Entry 3U7X (X-ray diffraction, 2.10 A resolution); this record covers chains A and C.

Chain A:
Molecule: Eukaryotic translation initiation factor 4E
From: Homo sapiens
Reference sequence: P06730 (IF4E_HUMAN); numbering as in UniProt (aligned over 1-217)
Chain sequence (217 residues; numbered 1 to 217; the number before each row is that of its first residue):
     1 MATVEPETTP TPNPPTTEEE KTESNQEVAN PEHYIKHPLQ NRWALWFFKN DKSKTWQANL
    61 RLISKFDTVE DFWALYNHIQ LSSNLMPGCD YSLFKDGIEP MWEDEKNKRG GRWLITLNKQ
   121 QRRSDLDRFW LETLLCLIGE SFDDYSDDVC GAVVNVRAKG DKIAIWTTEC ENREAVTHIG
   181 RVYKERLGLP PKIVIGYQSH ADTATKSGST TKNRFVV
Unresolved in the structure: 1-30
Swiss-Prot annotation at these positions:
  - region (EIF4EBP1/2/3 binding): His37 to Gln40, Trp73 to Asn77, Glu132 to Gly139
  - binding site (mRNA): Trp56, Gln57, Trp102, Glu103, Arg157 to Lys162, Thr205 to Ser207
  - site: Lys159 (Microbial infection: Interaction with potato virus Y VPg)
  - modified residue: Ala2 (N-acetylalanine), Thr22 (Phosphothreonine), Ser209 (Phosphoserine)
  - mutagenesis: Ser53 (S53A/D: No effect on phosphorylation level nor incorporation into eIF4F complex; S53A: Does not affect ability to rescue growth of yeast lacking a functional EIF4E/CDC33 gene), Trp56 (W56A: Impairs mRNA nuclear export. Reduces affinity for ribavirin), Trp73 (W73A: Abolishes binding to EIF4EBP1. Impairs interaction with DDX3X. Does not impair mRNA nuclear export. Does not affect affinity for ribavirin), Trp102 (W102L: Decrease in mRNA cap binding; when associated with A-105), Glu103 (E103A: No effect), Asp104 (D104A: No effect), Glu105 (E105A: Decrease in mRNA cap binding; when associated with L-102), Lys119 (K119A: Higher affinity for EIF4G1), Ser209 (S209A: Abolishes resistance to cellular stress and DNA-damaging agents. Does not affect ability to rescue growth of yeast lacking a functional EIF4E/CDC33 gene; S209D: Phosphomimetic mutant ...)

Chain C:
Molecule: Eukaryotic translation initiation factor 4E-binding protein 1
Reference sequence: Q13541 (4EBP1_HUMAN); residue numbers follow UniProt; this construct covers 47-66
Chain sequence (20 residues; numbered 47 to 66; the number before each row is that of its first residue):
    47 PGGTRIIYDR KFLMECRNSP
Unresolved in the structure: 47-49, 64-66
Swiss-Prot annotation at these positions:
  - motif: Tyr54 to Met60 (YXXXXLphi motif)
  - modified residue: Thr50 (Phosphothreonine), Tyr54 (Phosphotyrosine), Ser65 (Phosphoserine)
  - cross-link: Lys57 (Glycyl lysine isopeptide (Lys-Gly) (interchain with G-Cter in ubiquitin))
  - mutagenesis: Lys57 (K57R: Impaired ubiquitination by the BCR(KLHL25) complex), Leu59 to Met60 (Abolishes eIF4E-binding. Increased ubiquitination by the BCR(KLHL25) complex), Ser65 (S65A: Abolishes phosphorylation by MTOR and increased ubiquitination by the BCR(KLHL25) complex; when associated with A-37; A-46 and A-70)

How chain A and chain C interact:
Pairs across the interface (22; chain A residue first):
  His37(A) with Tyr54(C); Phe58(C)
  Pro38(A) with Ile52(C); Tyr54(C), hydrogen bond (backbone-side chain)
  Leu39(A) with Tyr54(C), hydrophobic
  Gln40(A) with Arg51(C); Ile52(C), hydrogen bond (side chain-backbone)
  Val69(A) with Tyr54(C), hydrophobic; Leu59(C), hydrophobic; Cys62(C), hydrophobic
  Trp73(A) with Leu59(C), hydrogen bond (side chain-backbone); Met60(C), hydrophobic; Cys62(C); Arg63(C)
  Glu132(A) with Arg56(C), salt bridge
  Leu135(A) with Leu59(C); Met60(C), hydrophobic
  Gly139(A) with Ile53(C); Tyr54(C), hydrogen bond (backbone-backbone)
  Glu140(A) with Ile52(C); Ile53(C)
  Arg186(A) with Arg56(C)
Interface residues without a listed pair, chain A (14 interface residues in all): Leu131, Ile138, Ser141

Summary:
14 residues of chain A face 10 of chain C across their interface, with 4 hydrogen bonds and 1 salt bridge.
Polar contacts include Glu132(A)-Arg56(C), Pro38(A)-Tyr54(C) and Gln40(A)-Ile52(C).
Here chain A is Eukaryotic translation initiation factor 4E (Homo sapiens) and chain C is Eukaryotic
translation initiation factor 4E-binding protein 1. Entry 3U7X (Crystal structure of the human eIF4E-4EBP1
peptide complex without cap) was determined by X-ray diffraction together with 3TF2 from the same study.
